2YG3 - chains A and B; structure by X-ray diffraction, 2.00 A resolution.

Chain A (and B):
Molecule: Putrescine oxidase
Organism: Rhodococcus erythropolis
Notes: EC 1.4.3.10; chain B of this document is another copy of the same molecule, construct and numbering; everything in this record applies to it too
UniProtKB: B0F9F6 (B0F9F6_RHOER); residue numbers follow UniProt; this construct covers 1-453
Chain sequence (453 residues; row label = number of the first residue in the row):
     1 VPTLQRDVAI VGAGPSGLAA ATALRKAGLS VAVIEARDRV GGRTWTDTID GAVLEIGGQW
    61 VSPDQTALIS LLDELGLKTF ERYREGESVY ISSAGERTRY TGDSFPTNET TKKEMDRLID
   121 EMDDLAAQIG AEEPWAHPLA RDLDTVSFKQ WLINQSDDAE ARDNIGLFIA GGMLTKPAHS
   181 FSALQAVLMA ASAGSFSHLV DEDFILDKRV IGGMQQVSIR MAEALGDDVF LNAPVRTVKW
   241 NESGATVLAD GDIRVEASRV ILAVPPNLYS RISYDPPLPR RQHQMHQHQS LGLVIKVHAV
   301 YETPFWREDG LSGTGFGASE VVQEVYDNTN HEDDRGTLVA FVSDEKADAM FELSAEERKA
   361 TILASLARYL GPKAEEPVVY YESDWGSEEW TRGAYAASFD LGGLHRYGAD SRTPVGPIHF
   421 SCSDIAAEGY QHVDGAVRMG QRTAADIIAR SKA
Not modelled in the structure: 1, 451-453 (chain B: 1, 452-453)
Ligand contacts: FAD (flavin-adenine dinucleotide): Val11, Gly12, Ala13, Gly14, Pro15, Ser16, Gly17, Ile34, Glu35, Ala36, Arg37, Gly41, Gly42, Arg43, Thr44, Ile56, Gly57, Gly58, Gln59, Trp60, Ala233, Pro234, Val235, Ala263, Val264, Pro265, Leu268, Ile272, Lys296, Trp385, Trp390, Ala394, Tyr395, Cys422, Ser423, Asp424, Gln431, His432, Val433, Asp434, Ala436

Chain A / chain B interface:
Pairs across the interface - 77 pairs, chain A then chain B:
  Arg141(A) with His179(B); Glu345(B), salt bridge
  Thr145(A) with Lys149(B), hydrogen bond; His179(B)
  Lys149(A) with Thr145(B)
  Gln150(A) with Gln150(B)
  Pro177(A) with Arg406(B)
  His179(A) with Thr145(B); Leu401(B); Gly402(B)
  Ser180(A) with Leu401(B)
  Arg236(A) with Ser273(B), hydrogen bond
  Asn267(A) with Gln287(B), hydrogen bond
  Ser270(A) with Ser270(B); Arg271(B), hydrogen bond (backbone-side chain); Arg392(B)
  Arg271(A) with Ser270(B), hydrogen bond (side chain-backbone); Arg271(B); Ile272(B), hydrogen bond (side chain-backbone); Ser273(B), hydrogen bond
  Ile272(A) with Arg271(B), hydrogen bond (backbone-side chain)
  Ser273(A) with Arg236(B), hydrogen bond; Arg271(B), hydrogen bond
  Pro277(A) with Glu389(B)
  Arg280(A) with Phe351(B); Asp384(B), salt bridge; Gly386(B); Ser387(B)
  Arg281(A) with Asp348(B), salt bridge
  His283(A) with Gly386(B); Ser387(B); Glu389(B); Arg392(B)
  Gln284(A) with Leu291(B); Gly292(B); Leu293(B); Arg392(B); Gly393(B)
  Gln287(A) with Asn267(B), hydrogen bond; Ser290(B); Leu291(B), hydrogen bond (side chain-backbone); Arg392(B), hydrogen bond (side chain-backbone)
  His288(A) with Ser290(B)
  Ser290(A) with Gln287(B); His288(B)
  Leu291(A) with Gln284(B); Gln287(B), hydrogen bond (backbone-side chain)
  Gly292(A) with Gln284(B)
  Leu293(A) with Gln284(B)
  Asp344(A) with Arg406(B), hydrogen bond (backbone-side chain)
  Glu345(A) with Arg141(B), salt bridge; His405(B), salt bridge; Arg406(B)
  Asp348(A) with Arg281(B), salt bridge; Arg406(B), salt bridge
  Phe351(A) with Arg280(B)
  Asp384(A) with Arg280(B), salt bridge
  Gly386(A) with Arg280(B); His283(B)
  Ser387(A) with Arg280(B); His283(B)
  Glu389(A) with Pro277(B); His283(B)
  Arg392(A) with Ser270(B); His283(B); Gln284(B); Gln287(B), hydrogen bond (backbone-side chain)
  Gly393(A) with Gln284(B)
  Asp400(A) with Asp400(B)
  Leu401(A) with His179(B); Ser180(B)
  Gly402(A) with His179(B)
  His405(A) with Glu345(B), salt bridge
  Arg406(A) with Pro177(B); Asp344(B), hydrogen bond (side chain-backbone); Glu345(B); Asp348(B), salt bridge
Also at the interface, not in a pair above, chain A (45 interface residues in all): Asp144, Lys176, Tyr274, Gln289, Glu388, Tyr407
Also at the interface, not in a pair above, chain B (44 interface residues in all): Lys176, Tyr274, Gln289, Glu388, Tyr407

Overview:
The interface between chain A and chain B involves 45 residues on one side and 44 on the other, with 17
hydrogen bonds and 10 salt bridges. Polar pairs include Arg141(A)-Glu345(B), Arg280(A)-Asp384(B) and
Arg281(A)-Asp348(B). Chain A binds flavin-adenine dinucleotide.
Chain A and chain B are both Putrescine oxidase (Rhodococcus erythropolis); the structure, Structure-based
redesign of cofactor binding in Putrescine Oxidase: wild type enzyme, was determined by X-ray diffraction
together with 2YG4, 2YG5, 2YG6 and 2YG7 from the same study.
